1QP9 - chains A and B of the 4 polymer chains in the assembly; structure by X-ray diffraction, 2.80 A resolution.

[Chain A (and B)]
Name: Cyp1(hap1-PC7) activatory protein
Organism: Saccharomyces cerevisiae
Notes: fragment: hap1-pc7 dna binding domain, residues 55-130; chain B of this document is another copy of the same molecule, construct and numbering; everything in this record applies to it too
Reference sequence: P12351 (CYP1_YEAST); numbering as in UniProt (aligned over 55-130)
Chain sequence (76 residues; each row starts with the number of its first residue):
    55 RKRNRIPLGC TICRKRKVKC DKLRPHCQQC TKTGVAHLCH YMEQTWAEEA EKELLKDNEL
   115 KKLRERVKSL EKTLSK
Sequence notes: engineered mutation Gly63 (Ser in P12351)
Bound ions: Zn2+ site 1: Cys64, Cys67, Cys74, Cys81; Zn2+ site 2: Cys64, Cys81, Cys84, Cys93

[Interface between chain A and chain B]
Pairs across the interface (32; chain A residue first):
  Ile66(A) - Trp100(B)  hydrophobic
  Lys69(A) - Trp100(B)
  Lys69(A) - Glu103(B)  salt bridge
  Arg70(A) - Trp100(B)
  Lys86(A) - Lys76(B)
  Thr87(A) - Leu62(B)
  Thr87(A) - Lys76(B)
  Gly88(A) - Arg78(B)  hydrogen bond (backbone-side chain)
  Val89(A) - Trp100(B)  hydrophobic
  His91(A) - Leu108(B)
  Leu92(A) - Ala101(B)  hydrophobic
  Leu92(A) - Glu105(B)
  Glu107(A) - Glu107(B)
  Lys110(A) - Glu107(B)
  Lys110(A) - Lys110(B)
  Lys110(A) - Asp111(B)  salt bridge
  Asp111(A) - Lys110(B)
  Glu113(A) - Arg118(B)  salt bridge
  Leu114(A) - Lys110(B)
  Leu114(A) - Glu113(B)
  Leu117(A) - Leu117(B)  hydrophobic
  Leu117(A) - Arg118(B)
  Arg118(A) - Glu113(B)  salt bridge
  Arg118(A) - Leu117(B)
  Val121(A) - Leu117(B)  hydrophobic
  Leu124(A) - Val121(B)  hydrophobic
  Leu124(A) - Leu128(B)  hydrophobic
  Glu125(A) - Arg120(B)  salt bridge
  Glu125(A) - Leu124(B)
  Leu128(A) - Leu124(B)  hydrophobic
  Leu128(A) - Thr127(B)
  Leu128(A) - Leu128(B)  hydrophobic
Also at the interface, not in a pair above, chain A (22 interface residues in all): Arg120, Thr127
Also at the interface, not in a pair above, chain B (22 interface residues in all): Ala104, Leu114, Glu125

[Summary]
Chain A and chain B each contribute 22 residues to their interface; the contacts include 1 hydrogen bond and 5
salt bridges. Polar contacts include Lys69(A)-Glu103(B), Lys110(A)-Asp111(B) and Glu113(A)-Arg118(B). The Zn2+
site 1 is built by Cys64(A), Cys67(A), Cys74(A) and Cys81(A).
Both chains are Cyp1(hap1-PC7) activatory protein (Saccharomyces cerevisiae). Entry 1QP9 (Structure of
HAP1-PC7 complexed to the uas of CYC7) was determined by X-ray diffraction.
